Entry 7E4P (X-ray diffraction, 2.40 A resolution); this record covers chains B and E of the 6 polymer chains in the assembly.

Chain B:
Name: Tubulin beta-2B chain
Source organism: Bos taurus
UniProtKB: Q6B856 (TBB2B_BOVIN); numbering as in UniProt (aligned over 1-431)
Chain sequence (431 residues; each row starts with the number of its first residue):
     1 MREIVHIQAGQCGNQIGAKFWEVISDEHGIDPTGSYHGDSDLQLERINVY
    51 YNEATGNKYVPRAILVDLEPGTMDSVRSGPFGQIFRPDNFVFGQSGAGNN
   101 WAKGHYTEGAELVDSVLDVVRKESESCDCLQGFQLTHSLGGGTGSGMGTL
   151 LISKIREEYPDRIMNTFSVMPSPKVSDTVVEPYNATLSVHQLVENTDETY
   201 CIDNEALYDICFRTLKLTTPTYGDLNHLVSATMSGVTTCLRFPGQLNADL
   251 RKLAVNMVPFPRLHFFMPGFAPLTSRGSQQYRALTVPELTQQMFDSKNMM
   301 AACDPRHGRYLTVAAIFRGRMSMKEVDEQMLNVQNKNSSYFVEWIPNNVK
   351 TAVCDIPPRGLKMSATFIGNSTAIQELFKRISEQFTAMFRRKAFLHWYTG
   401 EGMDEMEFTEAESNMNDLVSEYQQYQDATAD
Disordered / not traced: 1, 429-431
Ion coordination: Mg2+: Gln11 (together with GDP)
Small-molecule neighbours: GDP (guanosine-5'-diphosphate): Ala9, Gly10, Gln11, Cys12, Gln15, Ile16, Asp67, Ala97, Asn99, Ser138, Gly140, Gly141, Gly142, Thr143, Gly144, Val169, Pro171, Val175, Asp177, Glu181, Asn204, Tyr222, Leu225, Asn226
Curated features (UniProtKB/Swiss-Prot):
  - motif: Met1 to Ile4 (MREI motif)
  - binding site (GTP): Gln11, Glu69, Ser138, Gly142, Thr143, Gly144, Asn204, Asn226
  - binding site (Mg(2+)): Glu69
  - modified residue: Ser40 (Phosphoserine), Thr55 (Phosphothreonine), Lys58 (N6-acetyllysine), Ser172 (Phosphoserine), Thr285 (Phosphothreonine), Thr290 (Phosphothreonine), Arg318 (Omega-N-methylarginine)
  - cross-link (Glycyl lysine isopeptide (Lys-Gly)): Lys58 (interchain with G-Cter in ubiquitin), Lys324 (interchain with G-Cter in ubiquitin)

Chain E:
Name: Stathmin-4
Source organism: Rattus norvegicus
UniProtKB: P63043 (STMN4_RAT); residues 6-143 here correspond to UniProt positions 50-187 (UniProt number = residue number + 44)
Chain sequence (138 residues; numbered 6 to 143; the number before each row is that of its first residue):
     6 MEVIELNKCTSGQSFEVILKPPSFDGVPEFNASLPRRRDPSLEEIQKKLE
    56 AAEERRKYQEAELLKHLAEKREHEREVIQKAIEENNNFIKMAKEKLAQKM
   106 ESNKENREAHLAAMLERLQEKDKHAEEVRKNKELKEEA
Disordered / not traced: 29-43, 142-143
Curated features (UniProtKB/Swiss-Prot):
  - modified residue: Ser46 (Phosphoserine)

Chain B / chain E interface:
Pairs across the interface (24):
  Tyr106(B) - His78(E)  hydrogen bond
  Tyr106(B) - Glu79(E)
  Tyr106(B) - Val82(E)  hydrophobic
  Tyr106(B) - Ile83(E)
  Leu150(B) - Glu79(E)
  Ser153(B) - Leu72(E)
  Ser153(B) - Lys75(E)
  Ser153(B) - Arg76(E)  hydrogen bond
  Lys154(B) - Arg76(E)
  Lys154(B) - Glu79(E)  salt bridge
  Arg156(B) - Leu68(E)
  Glu157(B) - Leu69(E)
  Glu157(B) - Leu72(E)
  Glu157(B) - Arg76(E)  salt bridge
  Pro160(B) - Leu68(E)  hydrophobic
  Gln191(B) - Lys75(E)  hydrogen bond
  Thr399(B) - Glu89(E)
  Glu401(B) - Val82(E)
  Glu401(B) - Ala86(E)
  Gly402(B) - Val82(E)
  Gly402(B) - Lys85(E)
  Gly402(B) - Ala86(E)
  Asp404(B) - Lys85(E)  salt bridge
  Glu407(B) - His78(E)  salt bridge
Also at the interface, not in a pair above, chain B (17 interface residues in all): His105, Thr107, Gly400, Met403
Also at the interface, not in a pair above, chain E (13 interface residues in all): Glu65

Summary:
The interface between chain B and chain E involves 17 residues on one side and 13 on the other, with 3
hydrogen bonds and 4 salt bridges. Polar pairs include Lys154(B)-Glu79(E), Glu157(B)-Arg76(E) and
Asp404(B)-Lys85(E). Bound to chain B: GDP.
Here chain B is Tubulin beta-2B chain (Bos taurus) and chain E is Stathmin-4 (Rattus norvegicus). Entry 7E4P
(Crystal structure of tubulin in complex with Ansamitocin P3) was determined by X-ray diffraction.
